9EK3 - chains K and L of the 39 polymer chains in the assembly; structure by electron microscopy, 8.00 A resolution (low resolution: residue-level contacts below are approximate; hydrogen-bond / salt-bridge calls are withheld).

== Chain K (and L) ==
Name: Matrix protein p17
From: Human immunodeficiency virus type 1
Notes: chain L of this document is another copy of the same molecule, construct and numbering; everything in this record applies to it too
UniProtKB: P12497 (POL_HV1N5); residues 1-115 here correspond to UniProt positions 2-116 (UniProt number = residue number + 1)
Amino-acid sequence (115 residues; row label = number of the first residue in the row):
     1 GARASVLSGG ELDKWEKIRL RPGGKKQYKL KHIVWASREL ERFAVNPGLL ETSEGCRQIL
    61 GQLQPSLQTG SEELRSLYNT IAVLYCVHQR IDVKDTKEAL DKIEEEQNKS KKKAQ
Covalently attached groups: myristic acid (MYR) linked to G1
UniProt features mapped onto this chain:
  - region: V6 to L30 (Interaction with Gp41), L7 to R42 (Interaction with host CALM1), E11 to I18 (Interaction with host AP3D1), D13 to H32 (Interaction with membrane phosphatidylinositol 4,5-bisphosphate and RNA), E72 to S76 (Interaction with membrane phosphatidylinositol 4,5-bisphosphate)
  - motif: W15 to R21 (Nuclear export signal), K25 to K31 (Nuclear localization signal)
  - lipidation: G1 (N-myristoyl glycine)
Reported in the primary citation:
  - binding site for myristic acid: R38 (from molecular simulation)
  - mutagenesis - R19A, E41A, E51A: unchanged growth
  - mutagenesis - R19L: unchanged growth (citing earlier work)
  - mutagenesis - L20K: increased binding to membrane (citing earlier work)

== Chain K / chain L interface ==
Contacting residue pairs (6; chain K residue first):
  F43(K) - R42(L)
  T69(K) - V45(L)
  T69(K) - N46(L)
  T69(K) - L49(L)
  G70(K) - A44(L)
  G70(K) - N46(L)
Also at the interface, not in a pair above, chain K (4 interface residues in all): S71

== In short ==
4 residues of chain K face 5 of chain L across their interface. Covalently linked myristic acid: at G1(K). The
paper reports a binding site for myristic acid at R38(K); L20K of chain K increases binding to membrane; 5
substitutions were tested in all.
Chain K and chain L are both Matrix protein p17 (Human immunodeficiency virus type 1); the structure, HIV-1
immature WT matrix protein p17 lattice, was determined by electron microscopy together with 9EK1 and 9EK2 from
the same study.
